PDB entry 6J4X | electron microscopy, 4.30 A resolution (low resolution: residue-level contacts below are approximate; hydrogen-bond / salt-bridge calls are withheld) | chains N and b of the 26 polymer chains in the assembly

# Chain N
Molecule: 198-nt DNA strand
Sequence (198 nucleotides; numbered -125 to 72; the number before each row is that of its first residue; numbers below 1 keep their minus sign (DG-125 is residue -125)):
  -125 GCTTACGTCA GTCTGGCCAT CTTTGTGTTT GGTGTGTTTG GGTGGTGGCC GTTTTCGTTG
   -65 TTTTTTTCTG TCTCGTGCCT GGTGTCTTGG GTGTAATCCC CTTGGCGGTT AAAACGCGGG
    -5 GGACAGCGCG TACGTGCGTT TAAGCGGTGC TAGAGCTGTC TACGACCAAT TGAGCGGCCT
    55 CGGCACCGGG ATTCTGAT
Not modelled in the structure: -125 to -55, -36 to -32

# Chain b
Protein: Histone H4
From: Homo sapiens
UniProt: P62805 (H4_HUMAN); residues 0-102 here correspond to UniProt positions 1-103 (UniProt number = residue number + 1)
Amino-acid sequence (106 residues; each row starts with the number of its first residue; numbers below 1 keep their minus sign (Gly-3 is residue -3)):
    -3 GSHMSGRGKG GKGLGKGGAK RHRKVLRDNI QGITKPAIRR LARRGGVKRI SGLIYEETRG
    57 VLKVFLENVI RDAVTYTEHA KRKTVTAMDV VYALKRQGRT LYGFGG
Not modelled in the structure: -3 to 22
Differences from the reference sequence: expression tag (-3 to -1)
UniProt features mapped onto this chain:
  - DNA-binding region: Lys16 to Lys20
  - modified residue: Ser1 (N-acetylserine), Arg3 (Asymmetric dimethylarginine), Lys5 (N6-(2-hydroxyisobutyryl)lysine), Lys8 (N6-(2-hydroxyisobutyryl)lysine), Lys12 (N6-(2-hydroxyisobutyryl)lysine), Lys16 (N6-(2-hydroxyisobutyryl)lysine), Lys20 (N6,N6,N6-trimethyllysine), Lys31 (N6-(2-hydroxyisobutyryl)lysine), Lys44 (N6-(2-hydroxyisobutyryl)lysine), Ser47 (Phosphoserine), Tyr51 (Phosphotyrosine), Lys59 (N6-(2-hydroxyisobutyryl)lysine), Lys77 (N6-(2-hydroxyisobutyryl)lysine), Lys79 (N6-(2-hydroxyisobutyryl)lysine), Thr80 (Phosphothreonine), Tyr88 (Phosphotyrosine), Lys91 (N6-(2-hydroxyisobutyryl)lysine)
  - cross-link (Glycyl lysine isopeptide (Lys-Gly)): Lys12 (interchain with G-Cter in SUMO2), Lys20 (interchain with G-Cter in SUMO2), Lys31 (interchain with G-Cter in SUMO2), Lys59 (interchain with G-Cter in SUMO2), Lys79 (interchain with G-Cter in SUMO2), Lys91 (interchain with G-Cter in SUMO2)

# How chain N and chain b interact
Contacting residue pairs (10):
  DC7(N) - Arg45(b)
  DC7(N) - Ser47(b)
  DC7(N) - Gly48(b)
  DG8(N) - Arg45(b)
  DG8(N) - Ile46(b)
  DG27(N) - Lys79(b)
  DA28(N) - Arg78(b)
  DA28(N) - Lys79(b)
  DA28(N) - Thr80(b)
  DG29(N) - Arg78(b)
Interface residues without a listed pair, chain b (8 interface residues in all): Lys77

# In short
The interface between chain N and chain b involves 5 residues on one side and 8 on the other. UniProt lists a
DNA-binding region on chain b.
Here chain N is a 198-nt DNA strand and chain b is Histone H4 (Homo sapiens). Entry 6J4X (RNA polymerase II
elongation complex bound with Elf1 and Spt4/5, stalled at SHL(-1) of the nucleosome ...) was determined by
electron microscopy together with 6IR9, 6J4W, 6J4Y, 6J4Z, 6J50 and 6J51 from the same study.
